8WIW - chains 0 and S of the 238 polymer chains in the assembly; structure by electron microscopy, 5.60 A resolution (low resolution: residue-level contacts below are approximate; hydrogen-bond / salt-bridge calls are withheld).

[Chain 0]
Name: Flagellar motor switch protein FliN
From: Salmonella enterica subsp. enterica serovar Typhimurium str. LT2
UniProtKB: P26419 (FLIN_SALTY); numbering as in UniProt (aligned over 1-137)
Chain sequence (137 residues; row label = number of the first residue in the row):
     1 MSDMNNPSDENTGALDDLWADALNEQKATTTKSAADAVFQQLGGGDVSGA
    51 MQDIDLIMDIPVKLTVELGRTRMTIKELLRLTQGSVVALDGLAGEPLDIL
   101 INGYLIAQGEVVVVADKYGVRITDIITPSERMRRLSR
Not modelled in the structure: 1-50

[Chain S]
Name: Flagellar motor switch protein FliM
From: Salmonella enterica subsp. enterica serovar Typhimurium str. LT2
UniProtKB: P26418 (FLIM_SALTY); numbering as in UniProt (aligned over 1-334)
Chain sequence (334 residues; numbered 1 to 334; the number before each row is that of its first residue):
     1 MGDSILSQAEIDALLNGDSDTKDEPTPGIASDSDIRPYDPNTQRRVVRER
    51 LQALEIINERFARQFRMGLFNLLRRSPDITVGAIRIQPYHEFARNLPVPT
   101 NLNLIHLKPLRGTGLVVFSPSLVFIAVDNLFGGDGRFPTKVEGREFTHTE
   151 QRVINRMLKLALEGYSDAWKAINPLEVEYVRSEMQVKFTNITTSPNDIVV
   201 NTPFHVEIGNLTGEFNICLPFSMIEPLRELLVNPPLENSRHEDQNWRDNL
   251 VRQVQHSELELVANFADIPLRLSQILKLKPGDVLPIEKPDRIIAHVDGVP
   301 VLTSQYGTVNGQYALRVEHLINPILNSLNEEQPK
Not modelled in the structure: 1-4, 17-33, 323-334
Swiss-Prot annotation at these positions:
  - mutagenesis: N155 (N155E: Altered motor bias with clockwise rotation, partially suppresses a yhjH disruption), L160 (L160D: Altered motor bias with clockwise rotation, partially suppresses a yhjH disruption)

[Interface between chain 0 and chain S]
Pairs across the interface (20; chain 0 residue first):
  L56(0) with L320(S); I321(S); N322(S)
  D59(0) with V299(S)
  I60(0) with L259(S); V296(S); V301(S)
  P61(0) with D297(S); V299(S)
  V62(0) with L259(S)
  I101(0) with S257(S)
  N102(0) with E258(S); L259(S)
  Y104(0) with H256(S)
  I122(0) with W246(S)
  I125(0) with W246(S); N249(S); Q253(S)
  I126(0) with Q253(S)
  R131(0) with Q253(S)
Also at the interface, not in a pair above, chain 0 (13 interface residues in all): I106
Also at the interface, not in a pair above, chain S (15 interface residues in all): L250

[Summary]
13 residues of chain 0 and 15 residues of chain S are in contact. UniProt lists 2 mutagenesis sites on chain
S.
Here chain 0 is Flagellar motor switch protein FliN and chain S is Flagellar motor switch protein FliM, both
from Salmonella enterica subsp. enterica serovar Typhimurium str. LT2. Entry 8WIW (Cryo-EM structure of the
flagellar C ring in the CW state) was determined by electron microscopy (same publication as 8WHT, 8WK3, 8WK4,
8WKI, 8WKK, 8WKQ and 11 further entries).
